6TEH - chains C and B of the 4 polymer chains in the assembly; structure by electron microscopy, 3.99 A resolution.

# Chain C
Protein: Putative gene transfer agent protein
Organism: Rhodobacter capsulatus
UniProt: A0A9U0 (A0A9U0_RHOCA); residues 1-296 here = UniProt positions 1-296
Sequence (296 residues; row label = number of the first residue in the row):
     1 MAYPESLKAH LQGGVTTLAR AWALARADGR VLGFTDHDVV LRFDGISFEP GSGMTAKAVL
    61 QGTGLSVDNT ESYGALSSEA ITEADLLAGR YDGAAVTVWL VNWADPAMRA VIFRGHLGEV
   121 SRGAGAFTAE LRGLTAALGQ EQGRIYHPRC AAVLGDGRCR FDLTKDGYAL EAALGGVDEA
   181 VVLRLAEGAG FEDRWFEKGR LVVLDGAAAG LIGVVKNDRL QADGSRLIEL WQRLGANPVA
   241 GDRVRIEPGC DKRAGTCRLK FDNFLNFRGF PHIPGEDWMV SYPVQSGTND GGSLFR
Unresolved in the structure: 1-3, 296

# Chain B
Protein: Putative gene transfer agent protein
Organism: Rhodobacter capsulatus
UniProt: A0A9T9 (A0A9T9_RHOCA); residues 1-210 here = UniProt positions 1-210
Sequence (210 residues; numbered 1 to 210; the number before each row is that of its first residue):
     1 MAFHEVRFPA NLSFGSVGGP ERRTEIVTLS SGHEERNSPW AHSRRHYDAG VGLRSLDDVE
    61 RLIAFFEARG GQLHGFRWKD WADFKSCPAS RAVAHEDQLI GMGDGVTTAF QLVKTYVSGG
   121 QSYLRPIVKP VEGTVKLGIA GDHQAEAVNF AVDHATGIVS FNEPPPQGAR VTAGFEFDVP
   181 VRFDTDRIAV SVQSFQAGDL PQVPVVEVRI
Unresolved in the structure: 1, 83-156, 210

# Chain C / chain B interface
Residue-residue contacts (24; chain C residue first):
  Thr-35(C) / Ser-31(B)
  Asp-36(C) / Ser-30(B)
  Asp-36(C) / Ser-31(B)
  Asp-38(C) / Ser-31(B)
  Asp-38(C) / Gly-32(B)
  Asp-38(C) / His-33(B)  salt bridge
  Pro-50(C) / Ser-31(B)  hydrogen bond (backbone-side chain)
  Pro-50(C) / His-33(B)
  Gly-51(C) / Leu-29(B)
  Gly-51(C) / His-33(B)
  Ser-52(C) / Leu-29(B)
  Gly-53(C) / Leu-29(B)
  Met-54(C) / Ser-30(B)  hydrogen bond (backbone-side chain)
  Met-54(C) / Ser-31(B)
  Thr-55(C) / Ser-30(B)
  Tyr-73(C) / Val-27(B)
  Gly-74(C) / Leu-29(B)
  Ala-75(C) / Leu-29(B)
  Ala-75(C) / Glu-35(B)
  Leu-76(C) / Glu-35(B)
  Ala-124(C) / Glu-25(B)
  Gly-125(C) / Val-27(B)
  Gly-125(C) / Glu-35(B)
  Ala-126(C) / Val-27(B)  hydrophobic
Interface residues without a listed pair, chain B (9 interface residues in all): Ile-26

# Summary
The interface between chain C and chain B involves 16 residues on one side and 9 on the other, with 2 hydrogen
bonds and 1 salt bridge. Polar contacts include Asp-38(C)/His-33(B), Pro-50(C)/Ser-31(B) and
Met-54(C)/Ser-30(B).
Here chain C is Putative gene transfer agent protein and chain B is Putative gene transfer agent protein, both
from Rhodobacter capsulatus. Entry 6TEH (Baseplate of native GTA particle computed with C3 symmetry) was
determined by electron microscopy (same publication as 6TB9, 6TBA, 6TE8, 6TE9, 6TEB, 6TO8 and 3 further
entries).
